8ODU - chains A and C of the 4 polymer chains in the assembly; structure by electron microscopy, 5.00 A resolution (low resolution: residue-level contacts below are approximate; hydrogen-bond / salt-bridge calls are withheld).

# Chain A
Molecule: ATPase GET3
Source organism: Thermochaetoides thermophila DSM 1495
Notes: EC 3.6.-.-; engineered mutation(s): Truncation of 13 N-terminal residues
UniProt: G0SFE0 (G0SFE0_CHATD); residue numbers follow UniProt; this construct covers 14-339
Sequence (334 residues; numbered 14 to 347; the number before each row is that of its first residue):
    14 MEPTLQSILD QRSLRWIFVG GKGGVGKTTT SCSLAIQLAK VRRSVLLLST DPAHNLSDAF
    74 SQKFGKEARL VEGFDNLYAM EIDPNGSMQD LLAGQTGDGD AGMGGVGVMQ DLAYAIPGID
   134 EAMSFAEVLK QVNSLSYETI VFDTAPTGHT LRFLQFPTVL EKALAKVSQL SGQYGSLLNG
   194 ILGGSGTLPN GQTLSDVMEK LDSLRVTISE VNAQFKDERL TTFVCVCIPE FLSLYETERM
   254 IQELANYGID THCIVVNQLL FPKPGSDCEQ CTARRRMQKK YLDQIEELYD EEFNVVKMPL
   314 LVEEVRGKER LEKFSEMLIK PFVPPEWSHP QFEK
Disordered / not traced: 106-119, 184-204, 340-347
Sequence notes: expression tag (340-347)
Bound ions: Zn2+: Cys281, Cys284 (shared with 2 residues of chain B)

# Chain C
Molecule: Protein GET2, Protein GET1
Source organism: Thermochaetoides thermophila DSM 1495
Notes: engineered mutation(s): Truncation of 184 N-terminal residues
UniProt: chimeric construct of G0RZE4, G0S1H2: residues 185-357 from G0RZE4 (G0RZE4_CHATD) positions 185-357 (same numbers); residues 1001-1209 from G0S1H2 positions 1-209 (UniProt number = residue number - 1000)
Sequence (409 residues; each row starts with the number of its first residue; note: 628 numbers in that range are skipped by the numbering (no residue carries them; nothing is unmodelled there)):
   183 MGRPTPLWRF LHTLLAVALG LAVIMLSPFG GTKLERDRAA AAVAGSASER EWLASLTDSY
   243 PLVKTGLGGG LFWAFATGEA ILLGTRWLFL SKKKKAATAA AKVNNNNGEG DDAELDSVEQ
   303 AIELALEFFP AIRQPVEYLR PKVAVAMRYV DVGMTLWRDV MLALFVLGAV AWWRAGSGSE
   363 NLYFQSGSGS
  1001 MSLLLVIFLL ELVVQLVNTI GAKTINNLLW RFYLSIPGSP LAKDFAEQRA KQKEYLQVRH
  1061 DLNATSSQDE FAKWARLQRK HDKLMDELEK KKSQLDAHRT SFSRKLTIYR WILTRGMQWF
  1121 LCFWFSSQPM FWLPYGWFPY WVEWLVSFPN APMGSVSIVV WQSACSGVLA LVIEAVMAVV
  1181 RYTGGTGMQK QRQPVPAAGG APGTSKKDLG SGSLEVLFQ
Disordered / not traced: 183-299, 314-320, 358-372, 1182-1219
Sequence notes: initiating methionine (183); expression tag (184, 1210-1219); linker (358-372)

# How chain A and chain C interact
Pairs across the interface (12):
  Phe244(A) - Ser1067(C)
  Phe244(A) - Gln1068(C)
  Leu247(A) - Phe1071(C)
  Glu251(A) - Phe1071(C)
  Gln255(A) - Arg1079(C)
  Lys293(A) - Asp1069(C)
  Gln297(A) - Asp1069(C)
  Gln297(A) - Glu1070(C)
  Gln297(A) - Phe1071(C)
  Gln297(A) - Ala1072(C)
  Glu300(A) - Ala1072(C)
  Leu301(A) - Ala1072(C)
Also at the interface, not in a pair above, chain A (11 interface residues in all): Tyr248, Tyr294, Tyr302
Also at the interface, not in a pair above, chain C (10 interface residues in all): Lys1073, Trp1074, Arg1076

# In short
Chain A and chain C form an interface of 11 and 10 residues respectively. The Zn2+ site is built by Cys281(A)
and Cys284(A).
Here chain A is ATPase GET3 and chain C is Protein GET2, Protein GET1, both from Thermochaetoides thermophila
DSM 1495. Entry 8ODU (Chaetomium thermophilum Get1/Get2 heterotetramer in complex with a Get3 dimer
(amphipol)) was determined by electron microscopy, deposited together with 8ODV.
